PDB entry 6R10 | electron microscopy, 4.30 A resolution (low resolution: residue-level contacts below are approximate; hydrogen-bond / salt-bridge calls are withheld) | chains S and T of the 26 polymer chains in the assembly

# Chain S (and T)
Protein: V-type ATP synthase, subunit K
From: Thermus thermophilus (strain HB8 / ATCC 27634 / DSM 579)
Notes: chain T of this document is another copy of the same molecule, construct and numbering; everything in this record applies to it too
UniProt: Q5SIT7 (Q5SIT7_THET8); residues -18 to 80 here correspond to UniProt positions 1-99 (UniProt number = residue number + 19)
Amino-acid sequence (99 residues; row label = number of the first residue in the row; numbers below 1 keep their minus sign (Met-18 is residue -18)):
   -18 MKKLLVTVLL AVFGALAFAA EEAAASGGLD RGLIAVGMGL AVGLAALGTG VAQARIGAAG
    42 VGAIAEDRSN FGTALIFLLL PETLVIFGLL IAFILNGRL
Not modelled in the structure: -18 to 7

# How chain S and chain T interact
Residue-residue contacts - 30 pairs, chain S then chain T:
  Gly8(S) with Gly9(T)
  Gly9(S) with Gly9(T)
  Leu10(S) with Gly9(T)
  Asp11(S) with Gly9(T); Gly13(T)
  Leu14(S) with Gly13(T)
  Ile15(S) with Gly13(T); Ala16(T)
  Gly18(S) with Ala16(T); Val17(T); Gly20(T)
  Ala22(S) with Gly20(T); Gly24(T)
  Leu25(S) with Gly24(T); Leu28(T)
  Ala26(S) with Gly24(T); Ala27(T)
  Gly29(S) with Ala27(T); Leu28(T); Gly31(T)
  Val32(S) with Ala35(T)
  Ala33(S) with Gly31(T); Gln34(T); Ala35(T)
  Arg36(S) with Ala35(T); Ala39(T)
  Ala40(S) with Ala39(T); Val42(T)
  Ala44(S) with Ala46(T)
  Leu65(S) with Ala27(T)
Interface residues without a listed pair, chain S (20 interface residues in all): Leu21, Ile37, Gly41
Interface residues without a listed pair, chain T (20 interface residues in all): Arg12, Leu14, Val23, Leu25, Val32, Arg36

# Summary
The chain S/chain T interface involves 20 residues from each chain.
Both chains are V-type ATP synthase, subunit K (Thermus thermophilus (strain HB8 / ATCC 27634 / DSM 579)).
Entry 6R10 (Thermus thermophilus V/A-type ATPase/synthase, rotational state 1R) was determined by electron
microscopy (same publication as 6QUM, 6R0W, 6R0Y and 6R0Z).
